PDB entry 9L1N | electron microscopy, 3.30 A resolution | chains A and B of the 13 polymer chains in the assembly

== Chain A ==
Molecule: E1 glycoprotein
Organism: Western equine encephalitis virus
UniProtKB: Q9J1K1 (Q9J1K1_WEEV); residues 1-439 here correspond to UniProt positions 798-1236 (UniProt number = residue number + 797)
Sequence (439 residues; row label = number of the first residue in the row):
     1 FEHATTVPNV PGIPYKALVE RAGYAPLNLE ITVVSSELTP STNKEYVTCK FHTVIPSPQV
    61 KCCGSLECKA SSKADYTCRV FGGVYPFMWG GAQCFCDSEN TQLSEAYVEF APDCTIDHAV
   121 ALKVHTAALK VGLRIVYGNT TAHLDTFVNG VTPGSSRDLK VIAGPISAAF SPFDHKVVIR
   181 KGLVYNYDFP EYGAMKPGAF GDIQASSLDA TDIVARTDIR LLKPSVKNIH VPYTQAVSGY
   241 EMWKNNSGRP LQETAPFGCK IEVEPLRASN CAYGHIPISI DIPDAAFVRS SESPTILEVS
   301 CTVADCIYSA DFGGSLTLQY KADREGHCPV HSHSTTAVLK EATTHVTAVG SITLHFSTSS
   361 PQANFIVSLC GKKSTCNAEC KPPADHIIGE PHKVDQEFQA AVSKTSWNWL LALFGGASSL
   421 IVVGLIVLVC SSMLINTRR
Not modelled in the structure: 439
Disulfides: C49-C114, C62-C94, C63-C96, C68-C78, C259-C271, C301-C376, C306-C380, C328-C370
Covalently attached groups: N-acetylglucosamine (NAG) linked to N139

== Chain B ==
Molecule: E2 glycoprotein
Organism: Western equine encephalitis virus
UniProtKB: Q9J1K1 (Q9J1K1_WEEV); residues 1-416 here correspond to UniProt positions 320-735 (UniProt number = residue number + 319)
Sequence (416 residues; numbered 1 to 416; the number before each row is that of its first residue):
     1 SITDDFTLTS PYLGFCPYCR HSTPCFSPIK IENVWDESDD GSIRIQVSAQ FGYNQAGTAD
    61 VTKFRYMSFD HDHDIKEDSM EKIAISTSGP CRRLGHKGYF LLAQCPPGDS VTVSITSGAS
   121 ENSCTVEKKI RRKFVGREEY LFPPVHGKLV KCHVYDHLKE TSAGYITMHR PGPHAYKSYL
   181 EEASGEVYIK PPSGKNVTYE CKCGDYSTGI VSTRTKMNGC TKAKQCIAYK SDQTKWVFNS
   241 PDLIRHTDHS VQGKLHIPFR LTPTVCPVPL AHTPTVTKWF KGITLHLTAM RPTLLTTRKL
   301 GLRADATAEW ITGSTSRNFS VGREGLEYVW GNHEPVRVWA QESAPGDPHG WPHEIIIHYY
   361 HRHPVYTVIV LCGVALAILV GTASSAACIA KARRDCLTPY ALAPNATVPT ALAVLC
Not modelled in the structure: 1
Disulfides: C16-C124, C19-C25, C91-C105, C152-C266, C201-C226, C203-C220
Covalently attached groups: N-acetylglucosamine (NAG) linked to N196

== Chain A / chain B interface ==
Pairs across the interface - 124 pairs, chain A then chain B:
  K50(A) - E37(B)
  P56(A) - N239(B)
  S57(A) - N239(B)  hydrogen bond (backbone-side chain)
  S57(A) - S240(B)  hydrogen bond (side chain-backbone)
  S57(A) - L243(B)
  S57(A) - R245(B)  hydrogen bond (backbone-side chain)
  P58(A) - L243(B)
  P58(A) - R245(B)  hydrogen bond (backbone-backbone)
  Q59(A) - R245(B)
  V60(A) - I244(B)  hydrophobic
  F87(A) - F26(B)
  M88(A) - F26(B)
  M88(A) - H174(B)
  M88(A) - D242(B)
  M88(A) - L243(B)  hydrophobic
  M88(A) - I244(B)  hydrophobic
  W89(A) - F26(B)  hydrophobic
  W89(A) - F69(B)  hydrophobic
  G90(A) - A175(B)
  A92(A) - I227(B)
  Q93(A) - P173(B)  hydrogen bond (side chain-backbone)
  Q93(A) - H174(B)
  Q93(A) - A175(B)  hydrogen bond (side chain-backbone)
  F95(A) - E200(B)
  F95(A) - K202(B)
  F95(A) - Y206(B)  hydrophobic
  F95(A) - K224(B)
  F95(A) - Q225(B)
  F95(A) - I227(B)  hydrophobic
  D97(A) - K224(B)
  E105(A) - R245(B)  salt bridge
  P112(A) - W35(B)
  P112(A) - A163(B)
  D113(A) - W35(B)
  D113(A) - E37(B)
  D113(A) - R44(B)  salt bridge
  D113(A) - Y155(B)  hydrogen bond
  I116(A) - H153(B)
  I116(A) - L261(B)
  D117(A) - E37(B)
  N228(A) - F15(B)
  N228(A) - F26(B)
  I229(A) - D242(B)
  I229(A) - I244(B)  hydrophobic
  H230(A) - D242(B)
  Q252(A) - R298(B)  hydrogen bond (backbone-side chain)
  E253(A) - R137(B)  salt bridge
  E253(A) - T296(B)
  E253(A) - R298(B)
  E253(A) - A306(B)
  T254(A) - A304(B)
  A255(A) - R298(B)  hydrogen bond (backbone-side chain)
  P256(A) - G301(B)
  P256(A) - L302(B)
  P256(A) - A304(B)  hydrophobic
  F257(A) - G301(B)  hydrogen bond (backbone-backbone)
  F257(A) - L302(B)  hydrophobic
  G258(A) - R298(B)
  G258(A) - R337(B)
  Y308(A) - E342(B)
  Y308(A) - H358(B)  hydrogen bond
  Y308(A) - R362(B)
  S309(A) - Q341(B)
  A310(A) - Q341(B)
  P361(A) - H349(B)
  Q362(A) - H349(B)
  E379(A) - H349(B)  salt bridge
  C380(A) - H349(B)  hydrogen bond (backbone-side chain)
  P382(A) - P348(B)
  P382(A) - H358(B)
  P383(A) - Q341(B)
  P383(A) - E342(B)
  P383(A) - S343(B)
  D385(A) - Q341(B)  hydrogen bond (backbone-side chain)
  H386(A) - W279(B)
  H386(A) - F280(B)  hydrogen bond (side chain-backbone)
  H386(A) - A340(B)
  H386(A) - Q341(B)
  H386(A) - S343(B)
  I387(A) - K278(B)
  I387(A) - G282(B)
  I387(A) - V321(B)  hydrophobic
  I387(A) - V338(B)  hydrophobic
  I387(A) - W339(B)
  I387(A) - A340(B)  hydrophobic
  I388(A) - V338(B)
  I388(A) - W339(B)  hydrogen bond (backbone-backbone)
  I388(A) - Q341(B)
  G389(A) - W339(B)
  E390(A) - W339(B)
  P391(A) - W339(B)
  H392(A) - R323(B)  hydrogen bond
  H392(A) - A340(B)
  H392(A) - Q341(B)
  V394(A) - R323(B)
  Q396(A) - R323(B)
  Q396(A) - E342(B)
  Q396(A) - H363(B)
  A401(A) - Y359(B)  hydrogen bond (backbone-side chain)
  A401(A) - R362(B)
  V402(A) - Y359(B)
  S403(A) - P348(B)  hydrogen bond (side chain-backbone)
  S403(A) - Y359(B)  hydrogen bond (backbone-side chain)
  S406(A) - I355(B)
  W409(A) - G350(B)
  W409(A) - W351(B)
  W409(A) - P352(B)
  L413(A) - V374(B)  hydrophobic
  L413(A) - I378(B)
  F414(A) - V374(B)  hydrophobic
  F414(A) - A377(B)  hydrophobic
  A417(A) - I378(B)  hydrophobic
  L420(A) - G381(B)
  L420(A) - T382(B)
  L420(A) - S385(B)  hydrogen bond (backbone-side chain)
  I421(A) - G381(B)
  I421(A) - S384(B)
  G424(A) - C388(B)  hydrogen bond (backbone-side chain)
  L425(A) - C388(B)
  L428(A) - C388(B)
  L428(A) - K391(B)
  L428(A) - A392(B)  hydrophobic
  S431(A) - A392(B)
  I435(A) - C396(B)  hydrophobic
Also at the interface, not in a pair above, chain A (76 interface residues in all): H52, I55, G91, C94, C96, K181, V231, R249, C259, D395, T405, L410, V427
Also at the interface, not in a pair above, chain B (83 interface residues in all): L13, N33, Y176, K177, C201, C226, P241, I257, I283, L294, L300, R303, A308, D347, V370, I389, D395

== Overview ==
The interface between chain A and chain B involves 76 residues on one side and 83 on the other, with 21
hydrogen bonds and 4 salt bridges. Polar pairs include E105(A)-R245(B), D113(A)-R44(B) and E253(A)-R137(B).
N-acetylglucosamine is covalently linked to N139(A).
Chain A is E1 glycoprotein and chain B is E2 glycoprotein, both from Western equine encephalitis virus; the
structure, Structure of Western equine encephalitis virus 71V1658 strain VLP in complex with human PCDH10 EC1,
was determined by electron microscopy (same publication as 9L9A).
